PDB entry 8DWO | electron microscopy, 3.50 A resolution | chains U and V of the 12 polymer chains in the assembly

[Chain U]
Molecule: SKE26 Fab Heavy Chain
From: Macaca fascicularis
Notes: antibody fragment or engineered binder
Sequence (233 residues; each row starts with the number of its first residue; a row labelled like 82A-82C holds insertion residues (82A, then the next letters in order)):
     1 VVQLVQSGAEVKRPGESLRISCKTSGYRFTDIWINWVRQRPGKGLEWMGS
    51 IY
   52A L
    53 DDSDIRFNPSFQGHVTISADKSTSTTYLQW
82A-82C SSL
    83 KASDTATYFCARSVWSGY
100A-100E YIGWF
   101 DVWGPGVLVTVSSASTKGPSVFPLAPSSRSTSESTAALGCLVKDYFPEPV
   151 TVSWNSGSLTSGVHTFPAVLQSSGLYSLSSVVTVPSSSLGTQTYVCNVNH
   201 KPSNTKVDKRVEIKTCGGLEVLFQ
Unresolved in the structure: 114-224
Cystine bridges: Cys22-Cys92

[Chain V]
Molecule: SKE26 Fab Light Chain
From: Macaca fascicularis
Notes: antibody fragment or engineered binder
Sequence (219 residues; row label = number of the first residue in the row; a row labelled like 27A-27E holds insertion residues (27A, then the next letters in order)):
     1 DVVMTQTPLSLPVTPGEPASISCRSSQ
27A-27E SLLDS
    28 NGNTYLHWYLQKPGQSPQLLIYGGSNRASGVPDRFSGSGSGTDFTLTINN
    78 VEAGDVGTYYCMQVIQVPLTFGGGTKVDIKRTVAAPSVFIFPPSEDQVKS
   128 GTVSVVCLLNNFYPREASVKWKVDGALKTGNSQESVTEQDSKDNTYSLSS
   178 TLTLSSTEYQSHKVYACEVTHQGLSSPVTKSFNRGEC
Unresolved in the structure: 108-214
Cystine bridges: Cys23-Cys88

[How chain U and chain V interact]
Pairs across the interface (39):
  Val37(U) - Phe98(V)  hydrophobic
  Gln39(U) - Gln38(V)  hydrogen bond
  Gln39(U) - Tyr87(V)
  Gly44(U) - Tyr87(V)
  Leu45(U) - Pro44(V)  hydrophobic
  Leu45(U) - Tyr87(V)  hydrophobic
  Leu45(U) - Phe98(V)
  Trp47(U) - Val94(V)  hydrophobic
  Trp47(U) - Pro95(V)  hydrophobic
  Trp47(U) - Leu96(V)
  Trp47(U) - Phe98(V)
  Arg58(U) - Val94(V)
  Phe59(U) - Val94(V)
  Asn60(U) - Pro95(V)
  Pro61(U) - Pro95(V)
  Phe91(U) - Gln38(V)
  Phe91(U) - Ser43(V)
  Tyr100A(U) - Tyr32(V)
  Tyr100A(U) - Ile92(V)  hydrophobic
  Ile100B(U) - Val91(V)
  Ile100B(U) - Leu96(V)  hydrophobic
  Gly100C(U) - His34(V)  hydrogen bond (backbone-side chain)
  Gly100C(U) - Val91(V)
  Trp100D(U) - His34(V)
  Trp100D(U) - Tyr36(V)
  Trp100D(U) - Leu46(V)
  Trp100D(U) - Tyr49(V)  hydrophobic
  Phe100E(U) - Tyr36(V)  hydrogen bond (backbone-side chain)
  Phe100E(U) - Leu46(V)
  Phe100E(U) - Met89(V)  hydrophobic
  Phe100E(U) - Phe98(V)  hydrophobic
  Asp101(U) - Leu46(V)
  Trp103(U) - Tyr36(V)  hydrophobic
  Trp103(U) - Pro44(V)
  Trp103(U) - Leu46(V)
  Trp103(U) - Phe98(V)  hydrophobic
  Gly104(U) - Ser43(V)  hydrogen bond (backbone-side chain)
  Pro105(U) - Ser43(V)  hydrogen bond (backbone-side chain)
  Gly106(U) - Ser43(V)
Also at the interface, not in a pair above, chain U (22 interface residues in all): Lys43, Glu46
Also at the interface, not in a pair above, chain V (17 interface residues in all): Gln45

[In short]
The interface between chain U and chain V involves 22 residues on one side and 17 on the other, with 5
hydrogen bonds. Among the polar pairs are Gln39(U)-Gln38(V), Gly100C(U)-His34(V) and Phe100E(U)-Tyr36(V).
Here chain U is SKE26 Fab Heavy Chain and chain V is SKE26 Fab Light Chain, both from Macaca fascicularis.
Entry 8DWO (Cryo-EM Structure of Eastern Equine Encephalitis Virus in complex with SKE26 Fab) was determined
by electron microscopy, deposited together with 8DEE, 8DEF, 8DEQ, 8DUL, 8DUN, 8EEU and 8EEV.
